PDB entry 8RCF | electron microscopy, 3.40 A resolution | chains G and I of the 10 polymer chains in the assembly

[Chain G]
Protein: DNA repair protein RAD51 homolog 1
From: Homo sapiens
Reference sequence: Q06609 (RAD51_HUMAN); numbering as in UniProt (aligned over 1-339)
Chain sequence (339 residues; row label = number of the first residue in the row):
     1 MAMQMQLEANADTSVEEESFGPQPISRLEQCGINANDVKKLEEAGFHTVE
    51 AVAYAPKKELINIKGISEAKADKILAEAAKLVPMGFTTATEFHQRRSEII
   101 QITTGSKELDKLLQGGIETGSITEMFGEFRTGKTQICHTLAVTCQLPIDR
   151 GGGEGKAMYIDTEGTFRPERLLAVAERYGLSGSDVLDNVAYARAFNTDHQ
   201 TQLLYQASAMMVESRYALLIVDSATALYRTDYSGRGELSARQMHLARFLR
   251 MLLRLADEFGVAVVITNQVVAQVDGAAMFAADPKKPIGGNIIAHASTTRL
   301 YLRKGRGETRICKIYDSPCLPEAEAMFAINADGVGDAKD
Disordered / not traced: 1-20, 275-282
Bound ions: Ca2+ site 1: Thr134, Glu163 (together with ATP); Ca2+ site 2: Ala293, Ser296, Asp316 (together with ATP)
Residues lining bound ligands:
  - ATP (adenosine-5'-triphosphate), molecule 1: Glu128, Phe129, Arg130, Thr131, Gly132, Lys133, Thr134, Gln135, Glu163, Arg170, Arg310, Ile329, Asn330, Ala331
  - ATP, molecule 2: Ala293, His294, Ser296, Tyr315, Asp316, Ser317, Pro318, Cys319, Leu320, Pro321, Glu322

[Chain I]
Molecule: 23-nt DNA strand
Sequence (23 nucleotides; row label = number of the first residue in the row):
     1 TGXTGXTGXTGXTGXTGXTGXTG
Modified residues: 3DR (1',2'-dideoxyribofuranose-5'-phosphate) at position 3, 3DR (1',2'-dideoxyribofuranose-5'-phosphate) at position 6, 3DR (1',2'-dideoxyribofuranose-5'-phosphate) at position 9, 3DR (1',2'-dideoxyribofuranose-5'-phosphate) at position 12, 3DR (1',2'-dideoxyribofuranose-5'-phosphate) at position 15, 3DR (1',2'-dideoxyribofuranose-5'-phosphate) at position 18, 3DR (1',2'-dideoxyribofuranose-5'-phosphate) at position 21

[Interface between chain G and chain I]
Pairs across the interface (20):
  Arg229(G) - 3DR_6(I)  salt bridge to the phosphate
  Leu238(G) - 3DR_3(I)  sugar contact
  Leu238(G) - DT4(I)  sugar contact
  Ser239(G) - DG2(I)  base contact
  Arg241(G) - DT4(I)  hydrogen bond to the phosphate
  Arg241(G) - DG5(I)  salt bridge to the phosphate
  Gln242(G) - 3DR_3(I)  hydrogen bond to the phosphate
  Gln242(G) - DT4(I)  hydrogen bond to the phosphate
  Met243(G) - 3DR_3(I)  phosphate contact
  Val270(G) - 3DR_6(I)  sugar contact
  Val270(G) - DT7(I)  phosphate contact
  Ala271(G) - DT7(I)  hydrogen bond to the phosphate
  Gln272(G) - DT7(I)  base contact
  Val273(G) - DT7(I)  base contact
  Ile287(G) - DG5(I)  phosphate contact
  Gly288(G) - DG5(I)  hydrogen bond to the phosphate
  Gly289(G) - DT4(I)  phosphate contact
  Gly289(G) - DG5(I)  hydrogen bond to the phosphate
  Asn290(G) - DT4(I)  hydrogen bond to the phosphate
  Ile291(G) - DT4(I)  phosphate contact
Interface residues without a listed pair, chain G (17 interface residues in all): Pro283, Pro286

[Overview]
17 residues of chain G and 6 residues of chain I are in contact; the contacts include 7 hydrogen bonds and 2
salt bridges. Among the polar pairs are Arg241(G)-DT4(I), Gln242(G)-3DR_3(I) and Gln242(G)-DT4(I). Chain G
binds ATP. Thr134(G) and Glu163(G) form the Ca2+ site 1.
Chain G is DNA repair protein RAD51 homolog 1 (Homo sapiens) and chain I is a 23-nt DNA strand; the structure,
RAD51 nucleoprotein filament on double-stranded abasic DNA, was determined by electron microscopy, deposited
together with 8RCD.
